PDB entry 5GVN | X-ray diffraction, 2.30 A resolution | chains A and B

Chain A (and B):
Molecule: Serine hydroxymethyltransferase, putative
Organism: Plasmodium vivax (strain Salvador I)
Notes: chain B of this document is another copy of the same molecule, construct and numbering; everything in this record applies to it too
UniProtKB: A5K8L9 (A5K8L9_PLAVS); numbering as in UniProt (aligned over 1-442)
Sequence (442 residues; each row starts with the number of its first residue):
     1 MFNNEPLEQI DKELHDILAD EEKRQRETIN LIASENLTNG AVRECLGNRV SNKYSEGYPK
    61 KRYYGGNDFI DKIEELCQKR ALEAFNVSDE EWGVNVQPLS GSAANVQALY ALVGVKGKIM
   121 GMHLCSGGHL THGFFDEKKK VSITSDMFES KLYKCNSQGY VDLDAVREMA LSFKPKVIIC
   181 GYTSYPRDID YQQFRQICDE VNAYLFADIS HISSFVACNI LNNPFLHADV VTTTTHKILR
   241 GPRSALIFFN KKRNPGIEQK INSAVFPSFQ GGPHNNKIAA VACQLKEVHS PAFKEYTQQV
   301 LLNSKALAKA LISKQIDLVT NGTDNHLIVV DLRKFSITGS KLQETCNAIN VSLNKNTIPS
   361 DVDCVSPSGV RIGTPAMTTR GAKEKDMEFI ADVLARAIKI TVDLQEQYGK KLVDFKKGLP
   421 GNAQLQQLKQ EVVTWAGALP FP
Disulfides: Cys-125/Cys-364
Small-molecule neighbours:
  - G6F (3-[3-[3-[(4S)-6-azanyl-5-cyano-3-methyl-4-propan-2-yl-2H-pyrano[2,3-c]pyrazol-4-yl]-5-fluoranyl-phenyl]phenyl]propanoic acid), molecule 1: Glu-56, Tyr-63, Tyr-64, Pro-267
  - G6F, molecule 2: Leu-124, Gly-127, Gly-128, His-129, Leu-130, Phe-134, Val-141, Thr-183, Ser-184, Asn-354, Lys-355, Asn-356, Thr-357, Cys-364, Pro-367, Arg-371
  - N-pyridoxyl-glycine-5-monophosphate (PLG; N-glycine-[3-hydroxy-2-methyl-5-phosphonooxymethyl-pyridin-4-yl-methane]), molecule 1: Ser-34, Ser-100, Gly-101, Ser-102, Asn-105, His-129, His-132, Tyr-182, Thr-183, Asp-208, Ser-210, His-211, Thr-234, His-236, Lys-237, Arg-371
  - N-pyridoxyl-glycine-5-monophosphate (PLG), molecule 2: Tyr-54, Glu-56, Tyr-64, Gly-271, Gly-272

Interface between chain A and chain B:
Contacting residue pairs (172):
  Met-1(A) / Arg-240(B)  hydrogen bond (backbone-side chain)
  Met-1(A) / Tyr-296(B)  hydrophobic
  Met-1(A) / Gln-299(B)
  Met-1(A) / Thr-378(B)
  Met-1(A) / Thr-379(B)  hydrogen bond (backbone-backbone)
  Met-1(A) / Lys-383(B)
  Phe-2(A) / Arg-240(B)
  Phe-2(A) / Thr-379(B)
  Phe-2(A) / Pro-440(B)  hydrophobic
  Phe-2(A) / Phe-441(B)
  Phe-2(A) / Pro-442(B)
  Asn-3(A) / Asn-39(B)  hydrogen bond (backbone-side chain)
  Asn-3(A) / Glu-287(B)
  Asn-4(A) / Gly-40(B)  hydrogen bond (side chain-backbone)
  Asn-4(A) / Pro-442(B)
  Pro-6(A) / Glu-44(B)
  Leu-7(A) / Glu-44(B)  hydrogen bond (backbone-side chain)
  Leu-7(A) / Cys-45(B)  hydrophobic
  Ile-10(A) / Ala-41(B)  hydrophobic
  Ile-10(A) / Lys-286(B)  hydrogen bond (backbone-side chain)
  Asp-11(A) / Arg-80(B)  salt bridge
  Asp-11(A) / Cys-283(B)
  Asp-11(A) / Lys-286(B)
  Glu-13(A) / Leu-76(B)
  Glu-13(A) / Arg-80(B)  salt bridge
  Leu-14(A) / Cys-45(B)  hydrophobic
  Leu-14(A) / Ala-279(B)
  Leu-14(A) / Cys-283(B)  hydrophobic
  Ile-17(A) / Phe-69(B)
  Ile-17(A) / Lys-72(B)
  Ile-17(A) / Ile-73(B)  hydrophobic
  Leu-18(A) / Asn-48(B)
  Leu-18(A) / Ile-73(B)  hydrophobic
  Asp-20(A) / Phe-69(B)
  Glu-21(A) / Phe-69(B)
  Glu-21(A) / Ile-70(B)
  Glu-22(A) / Arg-49(B)  salt bridge
  Arg-24(A) / Lys-53(B)
  Arg-24(A) / Gly-66(B)  hydrogen bond (side chain-backbone)
  Arg-24(A) / Phe-69(B)
  Gln-25(A) / Arg-49(B)  hydrogen bond (side chain-backbone)
  Gln-25(A) / Asn-52(B)  hydrogen bond
  Ile-32(A) / Tyr-64(B)  hydrophobic
  Ser-34(A) / Tyr-54(B)
  Glu-35(A) / Asn-52(B)
  Glu-35(A) / Lys-53(B)  salt bridge
  Glu-35(A) / Tyr-54(B)  hydrogen bond (side chain-backbone)
  Asn-36(A) / Asn-52(B)
  Leu-37(A) / Asn-52(B)
  Thr-38(A) / Asn-52(B)  hydrogen bond (backbone-side chain)
  Asn-39(A) / Asn-3(B)  hydrogen bond (side chain-backbone)
  Gly-40(A) / Asn-4(B)
  Ala-41(A) / Ile-10(B)  hydrophobic
  Arg-43(A) / Gly-47(B)
  Arg-43(A) / Arg-49(B)
  Glu-44(A) / Pro-6(B)
  Glu-44(A) / Leu-7(B)  hydrogen bond (side chain-backbone)
  Cys-45(A) / Leu-7(B)  hydrophobic
  Cys-45(A) / Leu-14(B)  hydrophobic
  Leu-46(A) / Leu-46(B)
  Gly-47(A) / Arg-43(B)
  Asn-48(A) / Leu-18(B)
  Arg-49(A) / Glu-22(B)  salt bridge
  Arg-49(A) / Gln-25(B)  hydrogen bond (backbone-side chain)
  Arg-49(A) / Arg-43(B)
  Arg-49(A) / Phe-441(B)
  Arg-49(A) / Pro-442(B)  hydrogen bond (side chain-backbone)
  Ser-51(A) / Arg-243(B)  hydrogen bond (backbone-side chain)
  Asn-52(A) / Gln-25(B)  hydrogen bond
  Asn-52(A) / Glu-35(B)
  Asn-52(A) / Asn-36(B)
  Asn-52(A) / Leu-37(B)
  Asn-52(A) / Thr-38(B)  hydrogen bond (side chain-backbone)
  Lys-53(A) / Glu-35(B)  salt bridge
  Lys-53(A) / Arg-243(B)
  Tyr-54(A) / Ser-34(B)
  Tyr-54(A) / Glu-35(B)  hydrogen bond (backbone-side chain)
  Tyr-54(A) / His-236(B)  hydrogen bond
  Tyr-54(A) / Lys-237(B)  hydrogen bond
  Tyr-54(A) / Arg-243(B)
  Tyr-63(A) / Gln-343(B)  hydrogen bond (backbone-side chain)
  Tyr-64(A) / Ile-32(B)  hydrophobic
  Tyr-64(A) / Gln-343(B)
  Tyr-64(A) / Asn-354(B)
  Tyr-64(A) / Arg-371(B)
  Gly-65(A) / Gln-343(B)
  Gly-65(A) / Asn-347(B)
  Gly-66(A) / Arg-24(B)  hydrogen bond (backbone-side chain)
  Gly-66(A) / Asn-347(B)  hydrogen bond (backbone-side chain)
  Phe-69(A) / Ile-17(B)
  Phe-69(A) / Asp-20(B)
  Phe-69(A) / Glu-21(B)
  Phe-69(A) / Arg-24(B)
  Lys-72(A) / Ile-17(B)
  Ile-73(A) / Ile-17(B)  hydrophobic
  Ile-73(A) / Leu-18(B)  hydrophobic
  Leu-76(A) / Glu-13(B)
  Arg-80(A) / Asp-11(B)  salt bridge
  Arg-80(A) / Glu-13(B)  salt bridge
  Leu-99(A) / Leu-99(B)  hydrophobic
  Leu-99(A) / Ser-100(B)
  Leu-99(A) / His-274(B)
  Ser-100(A) / Leu-99(B)
  Ser-100(A) / His-274(B)  hydrogen bond
  Ser-102(A) / Phe-269(B)
  Ser-102(A) / Gln-270(B)
  Ser-102(A) / Gly-271(B)  hydrogen bond (side chain-backbone)
  Tyr-110(A) / Ile-143(B)  hydrophobic
  Tyr-110(A) / Asp-146(B)  hydrogen bond
  Val-115(A) / Asp-146(B)
  Lys-116(A) / Lys-116(B)
  Val-141(A) / Pro-267(B)  hydrophobic
  Val-141(A) / Ser-268(B)  hydrogen bond (backbone-side chain)
  Ser-142(A) / Ser-268(B)
  Ile-143(A) / Tyr-110(B)  hydrophobic
  Ile-143(A) / Met-147(B)  hydrophobic
  Ile-143(A) / Ser-268(B)  hydrogen bond (backbone-backbone)
  Ile-143(A) / Phe-269(B)  hydrophobic
  Asp-146(A) / Tyr-110(B)  hydrogen bond
  Met-147(A) / Ile-143(B)  hydrophobic
  His-236(A) / Tyr-54(B)  hydrogen bond
  Lys-237(A) / Tyr-54(B)  hydrogen bond
  Arg-240(A) / Met-1(B)  hydrogen bond (side chain-backbone)
  Arg-243(A) / Ser-51(B)  hydrogen bond (side chain-backbone)
  Arg-243(A) / Lys-53(B)
  Arg-243(A) / Tyr-54(B)
  Arg-243(A) / Pro-273(B)
  Arg-243(A) / His-274(B)
  Phe-266(A) / Leu-130(B)  hydrophobic
  Pro-267(A) / Val-141(B)  hydrophobic
  Ser-268(A) / Val-141(B)  hydrogen bond (side chain-backbone)
  Ser-268(A) / Ser-142(B)
  Ser-268(A) / Ile-143(B)  hydrogen bond (backbone-backbone)
  Phe-269(A) / Ser-102(B)
  Phe-269(A) / Ile-143(B)  hydrophobic
  Gln-270(A) / Ser-102(B)
  Gly-271(A) / Ser-102(B)  hydrogen bond (backbone-side chain)
  Pro-273(A) / Arg-243(B)
  His-274(A) / Leu-99(B)
  His-274(A) / Ser-100(B)  hydrogen bond
  His-274(A) / Arg-243(B)
  His-274(A) / Lys-277(B)  hydrogen bond
  Lys-277(A) / His-274(B)  hydrogen bond
  Lys-277(A) / Lys-277(B)
  Ala-279(A) / Leu-14(B)
  Cys-283(A) / Leu-7(B)  hydrophobic
  Cys-283(A) / Asp-11(B)
  Cys-283(A) / Leu-14(B)  hydrophobic
  Lys-286(A) / Ile-10(B)  hydrogen bond (side chain-backbone)
  Lys-286(A) / Asp-11(B)
  Glu-287(A) / Asn-3(B)
  Glu-295(A) / Met-1(B)
  Tyr-296(A) / Met-1(B)
  Gln-343(A) / Tyr-63(B)  hydrogen bond (side chain-backbone)
  Gln-343(A) / Tyr-64(B)
  Gln-343(A) / Gly-65(B)
  Asn-347(A) / Gly-65(B)
  Asn-347(A) / Gly-66(B)  hydrogen bond (side chain-backbone)
  Ser-352(A) / Lys-53(B)
  Asn-354(A) / Tyr-64(B)
  Lys-355(A) / Tyr-63(B)
  Arg-371(A) / Tyr-64(B)
  Thr-378(A) / Met-1(B)
  Thr-379(A) / Met-1(B)  hydrogen bond (backbone-backbone)
  Thr-379(A) / Phe-2(B)
  Gly-381(A) / Met-1(B)
  Lys-383(A) / Met-1(B)
  Pro-440(A) / Phe-2(B)  hydrophobic
  Phe-441(A) / Phe-2(B)
  Phe-441(A) / Arg-49(B)
  Pro-442(A) / Phe-2(B)
  Pro-442(A) / Arg-49(B)  hydrogen bond (backbone-side chain)
Interface residues without a listed pair, chain A (101 interface residues in all): Glu-5, Val-50, Glu-56, Ile-70, Ala-103, Leu-130, Lys-139, Lys-140, Gly-272, Ala-282, Gln-299, Arg-380
Interface residues without a listed pair, chain B (100 interface residues in all): Glu-5, Val-50, Glu-56, Val-115, Lys-139, Phe-266, Gly-272, Asn-276, Ala-282, Glu-295, Ser-352, Lys-355, Arg-380, Gly-381

Overview:
Chain A and chain B form an interface of 101 and 100 residues respectively; the contacts include 45 hydrogen
bonds and 8 salt bridges. Polar pairs include Asp-11(A)/Arg-80(B), Glu-13(A)/Arg-80(B) and
Glu-22(A)/Arg-49(B). Ligands of chain A: N-pyridoxyl-glycine-5-monophosphate and compound G6F.
Both chains are Serine hydroxymethyltransferase, putative (Plasmodium vivax (strain Salvador I)). Entry 5GVN
(Plasmodium vivax SHMT bound with PLP-glycine and GS653) was determined by X-ray diffraction (same publication
as 5GVK, 5GVL, 5GVM and 5GVP).
